PDB entry 6H6E | electron microscopy, 3.95 A resolution | chains B and F of the 6 polymer chains in the assembly

Chain B:
Molecule: TcdA1
From: Photorhabdus luminescens
UniProt: Q9RN43 (Q9RN43_PHOLU); numbering as in UniProt (aligned over 1-2516)
Sequence (2516 residues; numbered 1 to 2516; the number before each row is that of its first residue):
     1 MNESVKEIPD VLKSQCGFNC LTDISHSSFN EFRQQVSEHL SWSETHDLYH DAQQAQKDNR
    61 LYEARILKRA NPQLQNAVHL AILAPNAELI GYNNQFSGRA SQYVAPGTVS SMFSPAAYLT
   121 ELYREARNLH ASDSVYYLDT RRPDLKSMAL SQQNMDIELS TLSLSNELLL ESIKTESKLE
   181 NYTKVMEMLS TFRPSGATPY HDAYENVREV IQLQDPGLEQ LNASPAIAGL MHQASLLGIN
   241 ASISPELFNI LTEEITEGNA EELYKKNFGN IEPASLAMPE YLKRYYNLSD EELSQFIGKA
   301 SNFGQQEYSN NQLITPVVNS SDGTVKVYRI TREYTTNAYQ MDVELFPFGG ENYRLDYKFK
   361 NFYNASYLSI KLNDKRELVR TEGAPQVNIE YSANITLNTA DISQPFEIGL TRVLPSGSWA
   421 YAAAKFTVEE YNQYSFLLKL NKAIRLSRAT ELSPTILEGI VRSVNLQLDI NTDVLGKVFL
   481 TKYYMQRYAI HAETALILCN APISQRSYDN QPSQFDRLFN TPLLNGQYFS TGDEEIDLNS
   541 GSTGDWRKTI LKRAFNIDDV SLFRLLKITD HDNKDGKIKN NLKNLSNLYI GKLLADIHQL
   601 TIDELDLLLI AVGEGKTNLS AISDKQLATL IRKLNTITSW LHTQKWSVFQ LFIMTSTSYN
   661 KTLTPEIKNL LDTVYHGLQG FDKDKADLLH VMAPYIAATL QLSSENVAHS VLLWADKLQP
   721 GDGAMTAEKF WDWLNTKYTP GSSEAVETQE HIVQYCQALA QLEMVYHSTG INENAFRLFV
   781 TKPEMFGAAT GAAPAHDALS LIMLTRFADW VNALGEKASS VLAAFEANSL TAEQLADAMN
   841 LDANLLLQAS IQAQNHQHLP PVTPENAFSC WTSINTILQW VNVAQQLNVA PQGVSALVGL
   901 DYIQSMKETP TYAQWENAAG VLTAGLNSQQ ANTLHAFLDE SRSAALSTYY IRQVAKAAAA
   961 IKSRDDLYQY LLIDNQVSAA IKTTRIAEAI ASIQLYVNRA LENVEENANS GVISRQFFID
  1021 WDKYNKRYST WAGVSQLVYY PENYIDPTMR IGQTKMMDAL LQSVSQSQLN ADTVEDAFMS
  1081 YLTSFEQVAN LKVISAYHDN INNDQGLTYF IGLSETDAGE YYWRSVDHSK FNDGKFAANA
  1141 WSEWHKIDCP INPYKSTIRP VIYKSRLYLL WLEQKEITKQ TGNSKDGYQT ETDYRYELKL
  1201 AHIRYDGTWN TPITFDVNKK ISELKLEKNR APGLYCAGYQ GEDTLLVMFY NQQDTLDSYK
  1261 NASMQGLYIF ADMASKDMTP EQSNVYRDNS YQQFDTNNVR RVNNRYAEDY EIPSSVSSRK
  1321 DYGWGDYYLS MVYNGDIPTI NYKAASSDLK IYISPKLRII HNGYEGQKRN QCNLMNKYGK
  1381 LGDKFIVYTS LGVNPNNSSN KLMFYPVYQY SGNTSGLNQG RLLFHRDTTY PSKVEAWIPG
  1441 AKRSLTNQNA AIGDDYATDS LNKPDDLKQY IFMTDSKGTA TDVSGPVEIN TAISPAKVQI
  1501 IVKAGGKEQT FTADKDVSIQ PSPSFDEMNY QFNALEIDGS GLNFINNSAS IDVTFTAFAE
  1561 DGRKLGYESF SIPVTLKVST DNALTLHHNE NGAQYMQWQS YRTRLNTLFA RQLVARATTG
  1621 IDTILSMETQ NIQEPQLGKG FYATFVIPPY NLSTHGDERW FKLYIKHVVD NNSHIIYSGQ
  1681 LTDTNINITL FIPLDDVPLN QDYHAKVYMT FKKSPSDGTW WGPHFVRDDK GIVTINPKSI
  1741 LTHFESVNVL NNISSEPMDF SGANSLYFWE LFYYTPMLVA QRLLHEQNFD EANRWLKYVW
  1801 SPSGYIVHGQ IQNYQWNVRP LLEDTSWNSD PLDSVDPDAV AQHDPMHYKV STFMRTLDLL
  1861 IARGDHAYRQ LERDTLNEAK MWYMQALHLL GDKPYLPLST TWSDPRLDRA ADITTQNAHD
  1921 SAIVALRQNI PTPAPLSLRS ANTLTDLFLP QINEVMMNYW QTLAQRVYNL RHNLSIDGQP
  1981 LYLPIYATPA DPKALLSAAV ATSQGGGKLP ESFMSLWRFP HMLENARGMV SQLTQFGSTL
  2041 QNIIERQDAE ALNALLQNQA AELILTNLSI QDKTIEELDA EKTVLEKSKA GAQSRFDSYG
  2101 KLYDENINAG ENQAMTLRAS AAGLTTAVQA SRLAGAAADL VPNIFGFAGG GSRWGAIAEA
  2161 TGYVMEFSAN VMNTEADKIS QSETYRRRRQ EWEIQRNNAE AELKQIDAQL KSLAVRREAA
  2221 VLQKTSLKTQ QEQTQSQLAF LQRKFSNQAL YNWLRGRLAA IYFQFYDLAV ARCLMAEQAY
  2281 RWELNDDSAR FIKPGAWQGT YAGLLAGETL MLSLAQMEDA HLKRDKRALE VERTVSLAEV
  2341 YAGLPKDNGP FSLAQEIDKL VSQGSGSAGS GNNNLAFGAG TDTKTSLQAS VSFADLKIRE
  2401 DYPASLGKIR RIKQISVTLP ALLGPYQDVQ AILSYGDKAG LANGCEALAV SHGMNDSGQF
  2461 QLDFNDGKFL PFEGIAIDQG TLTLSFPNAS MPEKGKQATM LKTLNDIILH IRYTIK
Disordered / not traced: 1-69, 1180-1189, 1923-1942

Chain F:
Molecule: TcdB2, TccC3
From: Photorhabdus luminescens
UniProt: chimeric construct of Q8GF99, Q8GF97: residues 1-1479 from Q8GF99 (Q8GF99_PHOLU) positions 1-1474 (offset varies); residues 1480-2439 from Q8GF97 positions 1-960 (UniProt number = residue number - 1479)
Sequence (2434 residues; row label = number of the first residue in the row; note: 5 numbers in that range are skipped by the numbering (no residue carries them; nothing is unmodelled there)):
     1 MQNSQDFSIT ELSLPKGGGA ITGMGEALTP TGPDGMAALS LPLPISAGRG YAPAFTLNYN
    61 SGAGNSPFGL GWDCNVMTIR RRTHFGVPHY DETDTFLGPE GEVLVVADQP RDESTLQGIN
   121 LGATFTVTGY RSRLESHFSR LEYWQPKTTG KTDFWLIYSP DGQVHLLGKS PQARISNPSQ
   181 TTQTAQWLLE ASVSSRGEQI YYQYRAEDDT GCEADEITHH LQATAQRYLH IVYYGNRTAS
   241 ETLPGLDGSA PSQADWLFYL VFDYGERSNN LKTPPAFSTT GSWLCRQDRF SRYEYGFEIR
   301 TRRLCRQVLM YHHLQALDSK ITEHNGPTLV SRLILNYDES AIASTLVFVR RVGHEQDGNV
   361 VTLPPLELAY QDFSPRHHAH WQPMDVLANF NAIQRWQLVD LKGEGLPGLL YQDKGAWWYR
   421 SAQRLGEIGS DAVTWEKMQP LSVIPSLQSN ASLVDINGDG QLDWVITGPG LRGYHSQRPD
   481 GSWTRFTPLN ALPVEYTHPR AQLADLMGAG LSDLVLIGPK SVRLYANTRD GFAKGKDVVQ
   541 SGDITLPVPG ADPRKLVAFS DVLGSGQAHL VEVSATKVTC WPNLGRGRFG QPITLPGFSQ
   601 PATEFNPAQV YLADLDGSGP TDLIYVHTNR LDIFLNKSGN GFAEPVTLRF PEGLRFDHTC
   661 QLQMADVQGL GVASLILSVP HMSPHHWRCD LTNMKPWLLN EMNNNMGVHH TLRYRSSSQF
   721 WLDEKAAALT TGQTPVCYLP FPIHTLWQTE TEDEISGNKL VTTLRYARGA WDGREREFRG
   781 FGYVEQTDSH QLAQGNAPER TPPALTKNWY ATGLPVIDNA LSTEYWRDDQ AFAGFSPRFT
   841 TWQDNKDVPL TPEDDNSRYW FNRALKGQLL RSELYGLDDS TNKHVPYTVT EFRSQVRRLQ
   901 HTDSRYPVLW SSVVESRNYH YERIASDPQC SQNITLSSDR FGQPLKQLSV QYPRRQQPAI
   961 NLYPDTLPDK LLANSYDDQQ RQLRLTYQQS SWHHLTNNTV RVLGLPDSTR SDIFTYGAEN
  1021 VPAGGLNLEL LSDKNSLIAD DKPREYLGQQ KTAYTDGQNT TPLQTPTRQA LIAFTETTVF
  1081 NQSTLSAFNG SIPSDKLSTT LEQAGYQQTN YLFPRTGEDK VWVAHHGYTD YGTAAQFWRP
  1141 QKQSNTQLTG KITLIWDANY CVVVQTRDAA GLTTSAKYDW RFLTPVQLTD INDNQHLITL
  1201 DALGRPITLR FWGTENGKMT GYSSPEKASF SPPSDVNAAI ELKKPLPVAQ CQVYAPESWM
  1261 PVLSQKTFNR LAEQDWQKLY NARIITEDGR ICTLAYRRWV QSQKAIPQLI SLLNNGPRLP
  1321 PHSLTLTTDR YDHDPEQQIR QQVVFSDGFG RLLQAAARHE AGMARQRNED GSLIINVQHT
  1381 ENRWAVTGRT EYDNKGQPIR TYQPYFLNDW RYVSNDSARQ EKEAYADTHV YDPIGREIKV
  1441 ITAKGWFRRT LFTPWFTVNE DENDTAAEVK
  1476 KVKMMKNIDP KLYQKTPTVS VYDNRGLIIR NIDFHRTTAN GDPDTRITRH QYDIHGHLNQ
  1536 SIDPRLYEAK QTNNTIKPNF LWQYDLTGNP LCTESIDAGR TVTLNDIEGR PLLTVTATGV
  1596 IQTRQYETSS LPGRLLSVAE QTPEEKTSRI TERLIWAGNT EAEKDHNLAG QCVRHYDTAG
  1656 VTRLESLSLT GTVLSQSSQL LIDTQEANWT GDNETVWQNM LADDIYTTLS TFDATGALLT
  1716 QTDAKGNIQR LAYDVAGQLN GSWLTLKGQT EQVIIKSLTY SAAGQKLREE HGNDVITEYS
  1776 YEPETQRLIG IKTRRPSDTK VLQDLRYEYD PVGNVISIRN DAEATRFWHN QKVMPENTYT
  1836 YDSLYQLISA TGREMANIGQ QSHQFPSPAL PSDNNTYTNY TRTYTYDRGG NLTKIQHSSP
  1896 ATQNNYTTNI TVSNRSNRAV LSTLTEDPAQ VDALFDAGGH QNTLISGQNL NWNTRGELQQ
  1956 VTLVKRDKGA NDDREWYRYS GDGRRMLKIN EQQASNNAQT QRVTYLPNLE LRLTQNSTAT
  2016 TEDLQVITVG EAGRAQVRVL HWESGKPEDI DNNQLRYSYD NLIGSSQLEL DSEGQIISEE
  2076 EYYPYGGTAL WAARNQTEAS YKTIRYSGKE RDATGLYYYG YRYYQPWIGR WLSSDPAGTI
  2136 DGLNLYRMVR NNPVTLLDPD GLMPTIAERI AALKKNKVTD SAPSPANATN VAINIRPPVA
  2196 PKPSLPKAST SSQPTTHPIG AANIKPTTSG SSIVAPLSPV GNKSTSEISL PESAQSSSSS
  2256 TTSTNLQKKS FTLYRADNRS FEEMQSKFPE GFKAWTPLDT KMARQFASIF IGQKDTSNLP
  2316 KETVKNISTW GAKPKLKDLS NYIKYTKDKS TVWVSTAINT EAGGQSSGAP LHKIDMDLYE
  2376 FAIDGQKLNP LPEGRTKNMV PSLLLDTPQI ETSSIIALNH GPVNDAEISF LTTIPLKNVK
  2436 PHKR
Disordered / not traced: 1476-1481, 2158-2439

How chain B and chain F interact:
Pairs across the interface (36):
  Glu2332(B) - Pro469(F)
  Thr2334(B) - Pro469(F)
  Thr2334(B) - Gly470(F)
  Thr2418(B) - Leu471(F)
  Leu2419(B) - Leu447(F)
  Pro2420(B) - Leu447(F)  hydrophobic
  Pro2420(B) - Phe486(F)  hydrophobic
  Ala2421(B) - Pro445(F)
  Ala2421(B) - Ser446(F)
  Leu2422(B) - Val443(F)  hydrophobic
  Leu2422(B) - Ile444(F)
  Leu2422(B) - Pro445(F)  hydrophobic
  Leu2422(B) - His475(F)
  Leu2422(B) - Trp483(F)  hydrophobic
  Leu2423(B) - Ser442(F)
  Leu2423(B) - Val443(F)
  Leu2423(B) - Ile444(F)  hydrogen bond (backbone-backbone)
  Leu2423(B) - Ser446(F)
  Gly2424(B) - Ser442(F)
  Pro2425(B) - Gly415(F)
  Pro2425(B) - Ala416(F)
  Pro2425(B) - Leu441(F)
  Pro2425(B) - Ser442(F)
  Pro2425(B) - Ile444(F)
  Tyr2426(B) - Asp413(F)  hydrogen bond
  Tyr2426(B) - Lys414(F)
  Tyr2426(B) - Ala416(F)  hydrophobic
  Tyr2426(B) - Trp418(F)  hydrogen bond
  Met2454(B) - Leu447(F)  hydrophobic
  Met2454(B) - Gln448(F)  hydrogen bond (side chain-backbone)
  Met2454(B) - Ser449(F)  hydrogen bond
  Lys2502(B) - Arg485(F)  hydrogen bond (backbone-side chain)
  Thr2503(B) - Arg485(F)
  Asn2505(B) - Arg485(F)  hydrogen bond
  Asn2505(B) - Phe486(F)  hydrogen bond (side chain-backbone)
  His2510(B) - Pro469(F)  hydrogen bond (side chain-backbone)
Interface residues without a listed pair, chain B (18 interface residues in all): His2452, Ile2508

Summary:
18 residues of chain B and 21 residues of chain F are in contact, with 9 hydrogen bonds. Among the polar pairs
are Tyr2426(B)-Asp413(F), Tyr2426(B)-Trp418(F) and Met2454(B)-Gln448(F).
Here chain B is TcdA1 and chain F is TcdB2, TccC3, both from Photorhabdus luminescens. Entry 6H6E (PTC3
holotoxin complex from Photorhabdus luminecens in prepore state (TcdA1, TcdB2, TccC3)) was determined by
electron microscopy (same publication as 6H6F and 6H6G).
